PDB entry 4N1C | X-ray diffraction, 1.70 A resolution | chains B and C of the 3 polymer chains in the assembly

# Chain B
Name: immunoglobulin variable light chain domain
Source organism: Homo sapiens
Chain sequence (109 residues; numbered 1 to 109; the number before each row is that of its first residue):
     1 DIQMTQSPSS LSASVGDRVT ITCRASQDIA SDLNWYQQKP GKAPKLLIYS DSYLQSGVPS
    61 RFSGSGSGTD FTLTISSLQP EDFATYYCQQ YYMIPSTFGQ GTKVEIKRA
Not modelled in the structure: 107-109
Disulfide bonds: Cys-23/Cys-88

# Chain C
Name: Lysozyme C
Source organism: Gallus gallus
Notes: EC 3.2.1.17
UniProtKB: P00698 (LYSC_CHICK); residues 1-129 here correspond to UniProt positions 19-147 (UniProt number = residue number + 18)
Chain sequence (129 residues; row label = number of the first residue in the row):
     1 KVFGRCELAA AMKRHGLDNY RGYSLGNWVC AAKFESNFNT QATNRNTDGS TDYGILQINS
    61 RWWCNDGRTP GSRNLCNIPC SALLSSDITA SVNCAKKIVS DGNGMNAWVA WRNRCKGTDV
   121 QAWIRGCRL
Not modelled in the structure: 66-73, 87-88, 128-129
Disulfide bonds: Cys-6/Cys-127, Cys-30/Cys-115, Cys-64/Cys-80, Cys-76/Cys-94
Curated features (UniProtKB/Swiss-Prot):
  - active site: Glu-35, Asp-52
  - binding site (substrate): Asp-101

# Chain B / chain C interface
Residue-residue contacts - 18 pairs, chain B then chain C:
  Asp-28(B) with Gln-121(C), hydrogen bond
  Ala-30(B) with Ser-24(C)
  Ser-31(B) with Asn-19(C)
  Asp-32(B) with Gly-22(C)
  Ser-50(B) with Asn-19(C); Gly-22(C)
  Asp-51(B) with Asn-19(C)
  Tyr-53(B) with Asn-19(C), hydrogen bond (side chain-backbone); Gly-22(C)
  Tyr-92(B) with Gly-117(C); Thr-118(C); Asp-119(C), hydrogen bond; Val-120(C), hydrogen bond (side chain-backbone); Gln-121(C), hydrogen bond (side chain-backbone)
  Met-93(B) with Gly-117(C); Thr-118(C)
  Ile-94(B) with Lys-116(C); Gly-117(C), hydrogen bond (backbone-backbone)
Also at the interface, not in a pair above, chain B (11 interface residues in all): Gln-27

# Overview
Chain B and chain C form an interface of 11 and 9 residues respectively; the contacts include 6 hydrogen
bonds. Among the polar pairs are Asp-28(B)/Gln-121(C), Tyr-53(B)/Asn-19(C) and Tyr-92(B)/Asp-119(C). From
UniProt: active-site residues Glu-35(C) and Asp-52(C) and substrate-binding residue Asp-101(C) on chain C.
Here chain B is immunoglobulin variable light chain domain (Homo sapiens) and chain C is Lysozyme C (Gallus
gallus). Entry 4N1C (Structural evidence for antigen receptor evolution) was determined by X-ray diffraction,
deposited together with 4N1E.
